9IMO - chains B and F of the 6 polymer chains in the assembly; structure by X-ray diffraction, 2.75 A resolution.

# Chain B
Protein: Tubulin beta chain
From: Sus scrofa
UniProt: P02554 (TBB_PIG); the author numbering skips numbers that UniProt does not, so the offset changes along the chain: 1-358 = UniProt 1-358; 367-439 = UniProt 359-431
Chain sequence (431 residues; numbered 1 to 439; 8 numbers in that range are skipped by the numbering (no residue carries them; nothing is unmodelled there); the number before each row is that of its first residue):
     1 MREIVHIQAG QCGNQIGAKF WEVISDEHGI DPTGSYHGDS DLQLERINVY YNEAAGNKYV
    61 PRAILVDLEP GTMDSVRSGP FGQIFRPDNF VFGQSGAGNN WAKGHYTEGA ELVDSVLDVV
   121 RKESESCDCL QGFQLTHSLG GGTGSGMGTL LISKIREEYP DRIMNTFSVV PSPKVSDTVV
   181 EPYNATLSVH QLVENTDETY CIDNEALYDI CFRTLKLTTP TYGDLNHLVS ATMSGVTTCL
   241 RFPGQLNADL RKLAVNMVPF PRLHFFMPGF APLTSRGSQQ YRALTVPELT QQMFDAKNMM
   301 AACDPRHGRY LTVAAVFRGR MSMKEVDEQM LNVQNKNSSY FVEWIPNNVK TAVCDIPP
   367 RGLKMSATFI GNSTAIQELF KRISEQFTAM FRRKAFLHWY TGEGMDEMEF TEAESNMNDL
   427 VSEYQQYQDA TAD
Disordered / not traced: 274-279, 437-439
UniProt features mapped onto this chain:
  - motif: M1 to I4 (MREI motif)
  - binding site (GTP): Q11, E69, S138, G142, T143, G144, N204, N226
  - binding site (Mg(2+)): E69
  - modified residue: S40 (Phosphoserine), K58 (N6-acetyllysine), S172 (Phosphoserine), T285 (Phosphothreonine), T290 (Phosphothreonine), R318 (Omega-N-methylarginine)
  - cross-link (Glycyl lysine isopeptide (Lys-Gly)): K58 (interchain with G-Cter in ubiquitin), K324 (interchain with G-Cter in ubiquitin)

# Chain F
Protein: Tubulin--tyrosine ligase
From: Gallus gallus
Notes: EC 6.3.2.25
UniProt: A0A8V0Z8P0 (A0A8V0Z8P0_CHICK); aligned to UniProt positions 1-378 over residues 1-378 (the alignment contains insertions or deletions, so no single offset holds)
Chain sequence (384 residues; numbered 1 to 384; the number before each row is that of its first residue):
     1 MYTFVVRDEN SSVYAEVSRL LLATGQWKRL RKDNPRFNLM LGERNRLPFG RLGHEPGLVQ
    61 LVNYYRGADK LCRKASLVKL IKTSPELSES CTWFPESYVI YPTNLKTPVA PAQNGIRHLI
   121 NNTRTDEREV FLAAYNRRRE GREGNVWIAK SSAGAKGEGI LISSEASELL DFIDEQGQVH
   181 VIQKYLEKPL LLEPGHRKFD IRSWVLVDHL YNIYLYREGV LRTSSEPYNS ANFQDKTCHL
   241 TNHCIQKEYS KNYGRYEEGN EMFFEEFNQY LMDALNTTLE NSILLQIKHI IRSCLMCIEP
   301 AISTKHLHYQ SFQLFGFDFM VDEELKVWLI EVNGAPACAQ KLYAELCQGI VDVAISSVFP
   361 LADTGQKTSQ PTSIFIKLHH HHHH
Disordered / not traced: 103-124, 137-143, 152-161, 174-179, 232-234, 363-372, 379-384
Construct notes: expression tag (379-384)

# Chain B / chain F interface
Residue-residue contacts - 8 pairs, chain B then chain F:
  L331(B) with P56(F)
  Q334(B) with R36(F), hydrogen bond
  N335(B) with R36(F); G57(F); L58(F)
  S338(B) with L30(F)
  F341(B) with R36(F)
  N348(B) with R36(F), hydrogen bond
Also at the interface, not in a pair above, chain B (7 interface residues in all): N347
Also at the interface, not in a pair above, chain F (6 interface residues in all): E55

# In short
7 residues of chain B face 6 of chain F across their interface; the contacts include 2 hydrogen bonds. Polar
contacts include Q334(B)-R36(F) and N348(B)-R36(F). Curated annotation (UniProt) lists 8 GTP-binding residues
and Mg2+-binding residue E69(B) on chain B.
Here chain B is Tubulin beta chain (Sus scrofa) and chain F is Tubulin--tyrosine ligase (Gallus gallus). Entry
9IMO (Crystal structure of Tubulin-RB3-TTL-Y12) was determined by X-ray diffraction, deposited together with
9IM5.
